PDB entry 9IMP | X-ray diffraction, 2.87 A resolution | chains A and D of the 6 polymer chains in the assembly

Chain A (and D):
Protein: Partitioning defective 3 homolog
Organism: Rattus norvegicus
Notes: chain D of this document is another copy of the same molecule, construct and numbering; everything in this record applies to it too
UniProtKB: Q9Z340 (PARD3_RAT); residues 580-685 here = UniProt positions 580-685
Amino-acid sequence (112 residues; numbered 574 to 685; the number before each row is that of its first residue):
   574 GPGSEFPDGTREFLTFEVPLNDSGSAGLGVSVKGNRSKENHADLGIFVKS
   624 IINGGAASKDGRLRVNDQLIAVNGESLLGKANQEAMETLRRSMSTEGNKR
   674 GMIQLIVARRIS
Not modelled in the structure: 574-579, 596-600, 668-673 (chain D: 574-579, 596-598, 613-615, 671-673)
Construct notes: expression tag (574-579)

How chain A and chain D interact:
Contacting residue pairs - 21 pairs, chain A then chain D:
  Pro580(A) - Glu590(D)
  Pro580(A) - Arg635(D)  hydrogen bond (backbone-side chain)
  Gly582(A) - Phe589(D)
  Gly582(A) - Arg635(D)  hydrogen bond (backbone-side chain)
  Thr583(A) - Leu587(D)
  Thr583(A) - Thr588(D)
  Thr583(A) - Arg635(D)
  Arg584(A) - Phe586(D)
  Arg584(A) - Leu587(D)
  Arg584(A) - Thr588(D)  hydrogen bond (backbone-backbone)
  Glu585(A) - Phe586(D)
  Phe586(A) - Phe586(D)
  Phe586(A) - Leu587(D)
  Phe586(A) - Thr588(D)
  Phe586(A) - Ile679(D)  hydrophobic
  Ser610(A) - Met675(D)
  Asn613(A) - Gly674(D)  hydrogen bond (backbone-backbone)
  Asn613(A) - Met675(D)
  Leu617(A) - Glu590(D)
  Gln641(A) - Gln677(D)
  Leu651(A) - Ile679(D)  hydrophobic
Other interface residues (no listed pair), chain A (15 interface residues in all): Asp581, Gly652, Ala681, Ile684
Other interface residues (no listed pair), chain D (15 interface residues in all): Glu585, Pro592, Asp633, Asn646, Gly647

Overview:
Chain A and chain D each contribute 15 residues to their interface; the contacts include 4 hydrogen bonds.
Among the polar pairs are Pro580(A)-Arg635(D), Gly582(A)-Arg635(D) and Arg584(A)-Thr588(D).
Chain A and chain D are both Partitioning defective 3 homolog (Rattus norvegicus); the structure, The complex
of PDZ3 and PBM, was determined by X-ray diffraction.
